Entry 5VB8 (X-ray diffraction, 2.85 A resolution); this record covers chain A.

Chain A:
Name: Ion transport protein
Source organism: Arcobacter butzleri
UniProtKB: A8EVM5 (A8EVM5_ARCB4); residues 1001-1226 here correspond to UniProt positions 1-226 (UniProt number = residue number - 1000)
Amino-acid sequence (244 residues; row label = number of the first residue in the row):
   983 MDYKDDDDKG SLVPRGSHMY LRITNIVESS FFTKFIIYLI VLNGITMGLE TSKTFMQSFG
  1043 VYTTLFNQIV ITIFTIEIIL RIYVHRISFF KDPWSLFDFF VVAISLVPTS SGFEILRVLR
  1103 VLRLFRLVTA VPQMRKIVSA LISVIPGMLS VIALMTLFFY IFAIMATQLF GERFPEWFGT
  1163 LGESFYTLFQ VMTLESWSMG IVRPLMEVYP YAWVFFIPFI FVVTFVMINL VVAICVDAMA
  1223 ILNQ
Unresolved in the structure: 983-998, 1090-1095, 1220-1226
Differences from the reference sequence: initiating methionine (983); expression tag (984-1000); conflict Cys1217 (Ile217 in A8EVM5)
Ligand contacts:
  - 1,2-dimyristoyl-sn-glycero-3-phosphocholine (PX4), molecule 1: Ile1027, Gly1030, Leu1031, Thr1033, Ser1034, Lys1035, Thr1036, Ala1135, Thr1138, Leu1139, Tyr1142, Thr1162, Leu1163, Gly1164, Phe1167
  - 1,2-dimyristoyl-sn-glycero-3-phosphocholine (PX4), molecule 2: Pro1075, Trp1076, Phe1079, Val1120, Ser1121, Ile1124
  - 1,2-dimyristoyl-sn-glycero-3-phosphocholine (PX4), molecule 3: Ile1097, Leu1101, Leu1151, Phe1152, Val1190, Tyr1191, Tyr1193, Ala1194, Val1196, Phe1197
  - 1,2-dimyristoyl-sn-glycero-3-phosphocholine (PX4), molecule 4: Met1137, Thr1138, Phe1141, Thr1162, Gly1164, Glu1165, Phe1167, Tyr1168, Phe1171, Met1188, Pro1192, Trp1195, Phe1203
What the authors report for this chain:
  - conformationally variable residues (helix shift): Thr1206, Cys1217

In short:
Chain A binds 4 copies of 1,2-dimyristoyl-sn-glycero-3-phosphocholine. From the paper: conformational
variability at Thr1206 and Cys1217.
Chain A is Ion transport protein (Arcobacter butzleri); the structure, Crystal structure of the NavAb
voltage-gated sodium channel in an open state, was determined by X-ray diffraction, deposited together with
5VB2.
